PDB entry 8A5Y | electron microscopy, 4.90 A resolution (low resolution: residue-level contacts below are approximate; hydrogen-bond / salt-bridge calls are withheld) | chains O and D of the 17 polymer chains in the assembly

== Chain O ==
Name: Anaphase-promoting complex subunit 5
From: Saccharomyces cerevisiae
Reference sequence: Q08683 (APC5_YEAST); residue numbers follow UniProt; this construct covers 1-685
Sequence (685 residues; numbered 1 to 685; the number before each row is that of its first residue):
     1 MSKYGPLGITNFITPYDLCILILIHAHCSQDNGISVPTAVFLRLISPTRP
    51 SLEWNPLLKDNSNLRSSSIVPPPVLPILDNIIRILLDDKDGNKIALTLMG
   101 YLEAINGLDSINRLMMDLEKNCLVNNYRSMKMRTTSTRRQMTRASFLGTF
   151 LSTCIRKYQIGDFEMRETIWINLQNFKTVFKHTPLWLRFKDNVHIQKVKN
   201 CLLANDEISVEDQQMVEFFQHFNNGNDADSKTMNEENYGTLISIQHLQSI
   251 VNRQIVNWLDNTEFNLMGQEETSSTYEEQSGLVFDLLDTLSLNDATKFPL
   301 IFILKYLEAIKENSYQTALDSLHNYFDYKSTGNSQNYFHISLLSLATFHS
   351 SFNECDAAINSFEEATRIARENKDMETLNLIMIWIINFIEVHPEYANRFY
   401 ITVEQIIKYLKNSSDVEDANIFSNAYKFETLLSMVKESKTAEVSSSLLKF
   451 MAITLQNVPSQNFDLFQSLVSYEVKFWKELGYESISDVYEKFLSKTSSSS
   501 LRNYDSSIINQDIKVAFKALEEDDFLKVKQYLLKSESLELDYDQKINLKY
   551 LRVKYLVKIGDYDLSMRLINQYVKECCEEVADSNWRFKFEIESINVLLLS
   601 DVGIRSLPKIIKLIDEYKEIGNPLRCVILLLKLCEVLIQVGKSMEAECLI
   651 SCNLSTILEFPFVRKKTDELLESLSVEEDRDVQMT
Not modelled in the structure: 1-2, 261-275, 676-685

== Chain D ==
Name: Anaphase-promoting complex subunit CDC23
From: Saccharomyces cerevisiae
Reference sequence: P16522 (CDC23_YEAST); residue numbers follow UniProt; this construct covers 1-626
Sequence (626 residues; each row starts with the number of its first residue):
     1 MNDDSQDKIIHDIRIQLRKAATELSRWKLYGSSKWAAEALAGLAEAIDVD
    51 QTHSLADESPLRNKQGVPKQMFEIPQNGFGLSETEYDLYLLGSTLFDAKE
   101 FDRCVFFLKDVTNPYLKFLKLYSKFLSWDKKSQESMENILTTGKFTDEMY
   151 RANKDGDGSGNEDINQSGHQRANLKMVSNEHESQSNISSILKEINTFLES
   201 YEIKIDDDEADLGLALLYYLRGVILKQEKNISKAMSSFLKSLSCYSFNWS
   251 CWLELMDCLQKVDDALLLNNYLYQNFQFKFSENLGSQRTIEFNIMIKFFK
   301 LKVFEELNGQLEDYFEDLEFLLQVFPNFTFLKAYNATISYNNLDYVTAES
   351 RFDDIVKQDPYRLNDLETYSNILYVMQKNSKLAYLAQFVSQIDRFRPETC
   401 CIIANYYSARQEHEKSIMYFRRALTLDKKTTNAWTLMGHEFVELSNSHAA
   451 IECYRRAVDICPRDFKAWFGLGQAYALLDMHLYSLYYFQKACTLKPWDRR
   501 IWQVLGECYSKTGNKVEAIKCYKRSIKASQTVDQNTSIYYRLAQLYEELE
   551 DLQECKKFMMKCVDVEELLEGIVTDETVKARLWLAIFEIKAGNYQLAYDY
   601 AMGVSSGTSQEIEEARMLARECRRHM
Not modelled in the structure: 1-3, 47-73, 148-183
Curated features (UniProtKB/Swiss-Prot):
  - modified residue: Ser59 (Phosphoserine)
  - mutagenesis: Ala39 (A39T: In CDC23-50; G2/M cell cycle arrest at 37 degrees Celsius), Gly42 (G42D: In CDC23-54; G2/M cell cycle arrest at 37 degrees Celsius), Gly80 (G80S: In CDC23-44; G2/M cell cycle arrest at 37 degrees Celsius), Glu85 (E85K: In CDC23-51; G2/M cell cycle arrest at 37 degrees Celsius), Ser93 (S93F: In CDC23-52; G2/M cell cycle arrest at 37 degrees Celsius), Thr94 (T94M: In CDC23-4; G2/M cell cycle arrest at 36 degrees Celsius), Arg103 (R103Q: In CDC23-40; G2/M cell cycle arrest at 37 degrees Celsius; when associated with V-573), Pro114 (P114L: In CDC23-53; G2/M cell cycle arrest at 37 degrees Celsius; P114S: In CDC23-41; G2/M cell cycle arrest at 37 degrees Celsius), Ser123 (S123N: In CDC23-6; G2/M cell cycle arrest at 36 degrees Celsius), Gly213 (G213D: In CDC23-47; G2/M cell cycle arrest at 37 degrees Celsius; when associated with W-583), Glu306 (E306K: In CDC23-49; G2/M cell cycle arrest at 37 degrees Celsius; when associated with P-326), Pro326 (P326L: In CDC23-49; G2/M cell cycle arrest at 37 degrees Celsius; when associated with E-306), 7 further mutagenesis entries in UniProt

== How chain O and chain D interact ==
Residue-residue contacts (61):
  Ser230(O) - Lys124(D)
  Ser230(O) - Glu193(D)
  Lys231(O) - Asn186(D)
  Met233(O) - Lys124(D)
  Met233(O) - Ser127(D)
  Met233(O) - Lys131(D)
  Asn234(O) - Trp128(D)
  Asn234(O) - Lys131(D)
  Asn234(O) - Asn186(D)
  Glu235(O) - Trp128(D)
  Glu235(O) - Ser132(D)
  Glu235(O) - Ser135(D)
  Glu236(O) - Trp128(D)
  Glu236(O) - Gln184(D)
  Glu236(O) - Asn186(D)
  Asp288(O) - Thr146(D)
  Leu290(O) - Lys144(D)
  Leu290(O) - Phe145(D)
  Ser291(O) - Thr141(D)
  Ser291(O) - Gly143(D)
  Leu292(O) - Thr141(D)
  Leu292(O) - Phe145(D)
  Asn293(O) - Ile139(D)
  Asn293(O) - Thr141(D)
  Thr296(O) - Glu452(D)
  Thr296(O) - Arg456(D)
  Phe302(O) - Phe145(D)
  Lys305(O) - Phe145(D)
  Gln316(O) - Tyr486(D)
  His323(O) - Tyr483(D)
  His323(O) - Tyr486(D)
  Asn324(O) - Arg455(D)
  Phe326(O) - Tyr483(D)
  Asp327(O) - Ile451(D)
  Asp327(O) - Glu452(D)
  Asp327(O) - Arg455(D)
  Asp327(O) - Tyr475(D)
  Asp327(O) - Tyr483(D)
  Asp327(O) - Tyr487(D)
  Tyr328(O) - Glu452(D)
  Tyr328(O) - Arg455(D)
  Tyr328(O) - Asp459(D)
  Ser330(O) - His448(D)
  Thr331(O) - His448(D)
  Thr331(O) - Ala449(D)
  Thr331(O) - Glu452(D)
  Phe338(O) - Leu478(D)
  Phe338(O) - Met480(D)
  Ser341(O) - Tyr483(D)
  Leu342(O) - Met480(D)
  Leu345(O) - Tyr483(D)
  Asn360(O) - Leu482(D)
  Asn360(O) - Thr512(D)
  Ser361(O) - Leu482(D)
  Glu364(O) - Asp479(D)
  Glu364(O) - Met480(D)
  Glu364(O) - His481(D)
  Glu364(O) - Leu482(D)
  Ile368(O) - Asp479(D)
  Ile368(O) - Met480(D)
  Glu371(O) - Asp479(D)
Interface residues without a listed pair, chain O (37 interface residues in all): Asn237, Ala295, Asn333, Gln335, Asn336, Arg367
Interface residues without a listed pair, chain D (38 interface residues in all): Asp102, Ser185, Ser447, Lys490, Lys511, Gly513

== In short ==
37 residues of chain O and 38 residues of chain D are in contact. Curated annotation (UniProt) lists 20
mutagenesis sites on chain D.
Chain O is Anaphase-promoting complex subunit 5 and chain D is Anaphase-promoting complex subunit CDC23, both
from Saccharomyces cerevisiae; the structure, S. cerevisiae apo unphosphorylated APC/C, was determined by
electron microscopy.
